Entry 4FIP (X-ray diffraction, 2.69 A resolution); this record covers chains A and H of the 8 polymer chains in the assembly.

== Chain A ==
Protein: Ubiquitin carboxyl-terminal hydrolase 8
Source organism: Saccharomyces cerevisiae
Notes: EC 3.4.19.12
UniProt: P50102 (UBP8_YEAST); residue numbers follow UniProt; this construct covers 1-471
Amino-acid sequence (476 residues; each row starts with the number of its first residue; numbers below 1 keep their minus sign (Gly-4 is residue -4)):
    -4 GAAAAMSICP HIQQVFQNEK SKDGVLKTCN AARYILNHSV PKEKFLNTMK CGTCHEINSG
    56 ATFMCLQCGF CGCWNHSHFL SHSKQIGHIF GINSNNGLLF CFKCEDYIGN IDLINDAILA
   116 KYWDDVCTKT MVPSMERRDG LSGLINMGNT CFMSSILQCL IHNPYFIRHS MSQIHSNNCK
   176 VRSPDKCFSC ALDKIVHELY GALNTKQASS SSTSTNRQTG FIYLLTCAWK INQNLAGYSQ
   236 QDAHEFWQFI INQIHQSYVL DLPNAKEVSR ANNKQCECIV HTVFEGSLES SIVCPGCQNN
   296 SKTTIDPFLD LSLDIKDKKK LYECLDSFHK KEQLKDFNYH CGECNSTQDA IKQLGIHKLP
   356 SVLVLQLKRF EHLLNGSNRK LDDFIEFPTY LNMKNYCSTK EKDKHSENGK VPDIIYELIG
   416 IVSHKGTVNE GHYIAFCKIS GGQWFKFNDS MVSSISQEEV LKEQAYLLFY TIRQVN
Not modelled in the structure: -4 to -1, 200-209, 230-235, 395-400
Differences from the reference sequence: expression tag (-4 to 0); engineered mutation Asn144 (Ser in P50102)
Curated features (UniProtKB/Swiss-Prot):
  - zinc finger: Lys22 to Cys122 (UBP-type)
  - active site: Cys146 (Nucleophile), His427 (Proton acceptor)
  - binding site (Zn(2+)): Cys4, His6, Cys46, Cys49, Cys60, Cys63, Cys68, His73, His77, His83, Cys96, Cys99, His170, Cys174, Cys182, Cys185, His250, Cys271, Cys273, His276 and 4 more in UniProt
  - mutagenesis: Cys46 (C46A: Lowers histone H2B deubiquitination activity; when associated with A-49), Cys49 (C49A: Lowers histone H2B deubiquitination activity; when associated with A-46), His77 (H77A: Lowers histone H2B deubiquitination activity), Cys146 (C146S: Lowers histone H2B deubiquitination activity), His419 (H419A: Lowers histone H2B deubiquitination activity)
Bound ions: Zn2+ site 1: Cys4, His6, Cys96, Cys99; Zn2+ site 2: Cys46, Cys49, Cys68, His73; Zn2+ site 3: Cys60, Cys63, His83; Zn2+ site 4: Cys174, Cys182, Cys185; Zn2+ site 5: Cys271, Cys273; Zn2+ site 6: Cys289, Cys292, Cys336, Cys339
Reported in the primary citation:
  - conformationally variable residues (loop rearrangement): Arg133 to Thr145
  - self-association interface (contacts with another copy of this molecule): Asn144, Thr214 to Ile226
  - mutagenesis - N141A/S144N/S149N, N141A: decreased catalytic activity on K48 di-ubiquitin
  - mutagenesis - S144N: increased catalytic activity
  - mutagenesis - S144N (Kd 28 uM): decreased binding to Ubiquitin carboxyl-terminal hydrolase 8 (chain A)
  - mutagenesis - S144N/S149N, S149N: abolished binding to Ubiquitin carboxyl-terminal hydrolase 8 (chain A)
  - mutagenesis - S149N: increased catalytic activity on in the absence of Sgf11-ZnF
  - mutagenesis - S144N, S149N: unchanged catalytic activity on DUBm containing intact Sgf11
  - mutagenesis - N141A/S144N/S149N: decreased catalytic activity on K48-linked diubiquitin

== Chain H ==
Protein: SAGA-associated factor 73
Source organism: Saccharomyces cerevisiae
UniProt: P53165 (SGF73_YEAST); residues 1-96 here = UniProt positions 1-96
Amino-acid sequence (96 residues; each row starts with the number of its first residue):
     1 MRSGDAEIKG IKPKVIEEYS LSQGSGPSND SWKSLMSSAK DTPLQYDHMN RESLKKYFNP
    61 NAQLIEDPLD KPIQYRVCEK CGKPLALTAI VDHLEN
Not modelled in the structure: 1-5, 22-29
Curated features (UniProtKB/Swiss-Prot):
  - binding site (Zn(2+)): Cys78, Cys81, His93
Bound ions: Zn2+: Cys78, Cys81, His93

== How chain A and chain H interact ==
Residue-residue contacts (78):
  Pro159(A) - Ile65(H)
  Pro159(A) - Pro68(H)  hydrophobic
  Pro159(A) - Leu69(H)  hydrophobic
  Tyr160(A) - Gln63(H)
  Tyr160(A) - Leu64(H)
  Tyr160(A) - Ile65(H)  hydrogen bond (side chain-backbone)
  Arg163(A) - Gln63(H)  hydrogen bond
  Arg163(A) - Leu64(H)
  Arg163(A) - Ile65(H)
  Met166(A) - Ile73(H)  hydrophobic
  Met166(A) - Tyr75(H)  hydrophobic
  Met166(A) - Pro84(H)
  Met166(A) - Leu85(H)
  Met166(A) - Ala86(H)  hydrogen bond (backbone-backbone)
  Met166(A) - Ala89(H)
  Ser167(A) - Ala89(H)
  Gln168(A) - Lys83(H)
  Gln168(A) - Pro84(H)
  Gln168(A) - Leu85(H)
  Ser171(A) - Lys83(H)  hydrogen bond
  Val191(A) - Pro84(H)
  His192(A) - Cys81(H)  hydrogen bond (side chain-backbone)
  His192(A) - Gly82(H)  hydrogen bond (side chain-backbone)
  His192(A) - Lys83(H)  hydrogen bond (side chain-backbone)
  His192(A) - Pro84(H)
  Tyr195(A) - Tyr75(H)  hydrogen bond (backbone-side chain)
  Tyr195(A) - Pro84(H)  hydrophobic
  Gly196(A) - Val77(H)
  Gly196(A) - Gly82(H)
  Gly196(A) - Pro84(H)
  Ala197(A) - Gly82(H)  hydrogen bond (backbone-backbone)
  Asn199(A) - Glu79(H)
  Asn199(A) - Lys80(H)
  Gln270(A) - Asn61(H)
  Cys271(A) - Asn61(H)
  Glu272(A) - Asn61(H)  hydrogen bond
  Ile274(A) - Gln63(H)
  Thr277(A) - Asn61(H)
  Thr277(A) - Ala62(H)
  Thr277(A) - Gln63(H)  hydrogen bond (backbone-backbone)
  Val278(A) - Gln63(H)
  Glu280(A) - Asn59(H)  hydrogen bond (backbone-side chain)
  Lys353(A) - Lys55(H)
  Lys353(A) - Lys56(H)  hydrogen bond (side chain-backbone)
  Lys353(A) - Tyr57(H)
  Lys353(A) - Phe58(H)  hydrogen bond (side chain-backbone)
  Lys353(A) - Asn59(H)
  Leu354(A) - Tyr57(H)  hydrogen bond (backbone-backbone)
  Leu354(A) - Phe58(H)
  Pro355(A) - Phe58(H)
  Ser356(A) - Gln63(H)  hydrogen bond (side chain-backbone)
  Ser356(A) - Leu64(H)
  Thr394(A) - Tyr57(H)
  Pro407(A) - Ser53(H)
  Pro407(A) - Tyr57(H)
  Ile409(A) - Tyr57(H)  hydrophobic
  Ile409(A) - Phe58(H)  hydrophobic
  Tyr411(A) - Phe58(H)
  Lys433(A) - Leu69(H)
  Ile434(A) - Leu69(H)
  Ser435(A) - Leu69(H)  hydrogen bond (side chain-backbone)
  Ser435(A) - Asp70(H)
  Ser435(A) - Lys71(H)  hydrogen bond (side chain-backbone)
  Ser435(A) - Pro72(H)
  Gly436(A) - Leu69(H)  hydrogen bond (backbone-backbone)
  Thr466(A) - Pro68(H)
  Ile467(A) - Phe58(H)  hydrophobic
  Ile467(A) - Leu64(H)  hydrophobic
  Arg468(A) - His48(H)  hydrogen bond (backbone-side chain)
  Arg468(A) - Asp67(H)  salt bridge
  Gln469(A) - His48(H)
  Val470(A) - His48(H)  hydrogen bond (backbone-backbone)
  Val470(A) - Met49(H)
  Val470(A) - Asn50(H)  hydrogen bond (backbone-backbone)
  Val470(A) - Ser53(H)
  Val470(A) - Leu54(H)  hydrophobic
  Asn471(A) - Asn50(H)
  Asn471(A) - Ser53(H)  hydrogen bond (backbone-side chain)
Interface residues without a listed pair, chain A (46 interface residues in all): Ile162, Leu198, His352, Ser393, Gly404, Val406, Glu412, Ile414
Interface residues without a listed pair, chain H (35 interface residues in all): Pro60, Cys78

== Summary ==
The interface between chain A and chain H involves 46 residues on one side and 35 on the other; the contacts
include 23 hydrogen bonds and 1 salt bridge. Polar contacts include Arg468(A)-Asp67(H), Tyr160(A)-Ile65(H) and
Arg163(A)-Gln63(H). The paper reports that N141A/S144N/S149N and N141A of chain A reduce catalytic activity on
K48 di-ubiquitin; conformational variability at Arg133(A); 5 substitutions were tested in all.
Here chain A is Ubiquitin carboxyl-terminal hydrolase 8 and chain H is SAGA-associated factor 73, both from
Saccharomyces cerevisiae. Entry 4FIP (Structure of the SAGA Ubp8(S144N)/Sgf11(1-72, Delta-ZnF)/Sus1/Sgf73 DUB
module) was determined by X-ray diffraction together with 4FJC and 4FK5 from the same study.
